8ZI1 - chains e and g of the 8 polymer chains in the assembly; structure by electron microscopy, 2.92 A resolution.

Chain e:
Name: ATP synthase epsilon chain
From: Acinetobacter baumannii AB5075
Notes: engineered mutation(s): deletion 134-139
UniProtKB: V5VHG0 (V5VHG0_ACIBA); residue numbers follow UniProt; this construct covers 1-133
Chain sequence (133 residues; numbered 1 to 133; the number before each row is that of its first residue):
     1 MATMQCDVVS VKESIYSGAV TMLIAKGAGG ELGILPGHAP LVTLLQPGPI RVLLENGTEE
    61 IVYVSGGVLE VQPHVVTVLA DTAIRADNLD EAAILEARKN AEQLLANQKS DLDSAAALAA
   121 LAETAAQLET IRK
Disordered / not traced: 1

Chain g:
Name: ATP synthase gamma chain
From: Acinetobacter baumannii AB5075
UniProtKB: A3M143 (ATPG_ACIBT); residue numbers follow UniProt; this construct covers 1-289
Chain sequence (289 residues; numbered 1 to 289; the number before each row is that of its first residue):
     1 MANLKEIRAK VASIKSTQKI TRAMQMVAAS KMRRAQERMA QGRPYADNMR RVIAHLVQAN
    61 PEYKHRYMVD RPVKRVGYII VSSDRGLAGG LNINLFKKVV QHVKAQQEQS IEVQFALIGQ
   121 KAVSFFKNYG GKVLGATTQI GDAPSLEQLT GSVQVMLDAF DKGELDRIYL VSNGFVNAMT
   181 QKPKVEQLVP LAPAEEGDDL NRTYGWDYIY EPEAEELLNG LLVRYIESMV YQGVIENVAC
   241 EQSARMVAMK AATDNAGQLI KDLQLIYNKL RQAAITQEIS EIVGGAAAV
Disordered / not traced: 1

How chain e and chain g interact:
Pairs across the interface (70; chain e residue first):
  V9(e) - Y45(g)  hydrophobic
  V9(e) - N48(g)
  S10(e) - Y45(g)
  V11(e) - Y45(g)
  V11(e) - Y231(g)  hydrophobic
  K12(e) - Q41(g)  hydrogen bond (backbone-side chain)
  K12(e) - Y231(g)
  K12(e) - I235(g)
  P40(e) - W206(g)
  P40(e) - D207(g)
  P40(e) - Y208(g)
  P40(e) - I209(g)  hydrogen bond (backbone-backbone)
  L41(e) - Y208(g)
  L41(e) - I209(g)  hydrophobic
  V42(e) - Y208(g)  hydrophobic
  V42(e) - Y210(g)  hydrophobic
  V42(e) - P212(g)
  T43(e) - P212(g)
  L44(e) - L217(g)  hydrophobic
  L44(e) - R224(g)
  G67(e) - R224(g)
  V68(e) - L221(g)  hydrophobic
  V68(e) - R224(g)
  E70(e) - Y208(g)  hydrogen bond
  Q72(e) - W206(g)
  L79(e) - N48(g)
  L79(e) - M49(g)  hydrophobic
  L79(e) - V52(g)  hydrophobic
  D81(e) - R224(g)  salt bridge
  T82(e) - E147(g)
  A83(e) - E147(g)
  R85(e) - R224(g)
  R85(e) - E227(g)  salt bridge
  L89(e) - Q154(g)  hydrogen bond (backbone-side chain)
  D90(e) - Q154(g)  hydrogen bond
  A93(e) - G151(g)
  A93(e) - Q154(g)
  I94(e) - Q154(g)
  I94(e) - V155(g)  hydrophobic
  A97(e) - V155(g)  hydrophobic
  R98(e) - V155(g)
  N100(e) - A136(g)
  A101(e) - G135(g)
  A101(e) - A136(g)  hydrogen bond (backbone-backbone)
  E102(e) - L134(g)
  L104(e) - T138(g)
  L105(e) - K127(g)
  L105(e) - V133(g)  hydrophobic
  Q108(e) - V123(g)
  K109(e) - N128(g)
  D111(e) - K127(g)
  D111(e) - N128(g)
  D111(e) - G130(g)
  D113(e) - Y129(g)
  D113(e) - G130(g)
  D113(e) - G131(g)  hydrogen bond (backbone-backbone)
  D113(e) - K132(g)
  S114(e) - K132(g)
  A115(e) - G131(g)
  A115(e) - K132(g)
  A116(e) - Q107(g)
  A117(e) - K104(g)
  A117(e) - Q107(g)
  L118(e) - Y129(g)
  A120(e) - K104(g)
  E123(e) - K97(g)
  E123(e) - Y129(g)
  A126(e) - Y129(g)
  Q127(e) - K97(g)
  T130(e) - I93(g)
Other interface residues (no listed pair), chain e (47 interface residues in all): A39, V71, A80, E96
Other interface residues (no listed pair), chain g (45 interface residues in all): R38, G42, V103, S124, F125, T137, L146, T150

Summary:
Chain e and chain g form an interface of 47 and 45 residues respectively; the contacts include 7 hydrogen
bonds and 2 salt bridges. Polar pairs include D81(e)-R224(g), R85(e)-E227(g) and K12(e)-Q41(g).
Chain e is ATP synthase epsilon chain and chain g is ATP synthase gamma chain, both from Acinetobacter
baumannii AB5075; the structure, Cryo-EM reveals transition states of the Acinetobacter baumannii F1-ATPase
rotary subunits gamma and epsilon and novel ..., was determined by electron microscopy (same publication as
8ZI0, 8ZI2 and 8ZI3).
